Entry 7MKQ (electron microscopy, 4.80 A resolution (low resolution: residue-level contacts below are approximate; hydrogen-bond / salt-bridge calls are withheld)); this record covers chains B and D of the 6 polymer chains in the assembly.

== Chain B ==
Name: DNA-directed RNA polymerase subunit alpha
Source organism: Escherichia coli (strain K12)
Notes: EC 2.7.7.6
Reference sequence: A0A4S5AL01 (A0A4S5AL01_ECOLI); residues 1-237 here = UniProt positions 1-237
Chain sequence (237 residues; each row starts with the number of its first residue):
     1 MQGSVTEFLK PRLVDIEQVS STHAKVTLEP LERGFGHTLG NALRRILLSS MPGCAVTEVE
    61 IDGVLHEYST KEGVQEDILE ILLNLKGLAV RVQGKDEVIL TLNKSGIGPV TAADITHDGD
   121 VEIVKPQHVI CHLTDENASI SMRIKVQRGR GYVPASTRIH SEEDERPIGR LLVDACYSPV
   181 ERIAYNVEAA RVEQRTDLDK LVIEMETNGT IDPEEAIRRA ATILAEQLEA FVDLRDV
Not modelled in the structure: 1-5, 236-237

== Chain D ==
Name: DNA-directed RNA polymerase subunit beta'
Source organism: Escherichia coli (strain K12)
Notes: EC 2.7.7.6
Reference sequence: A0A6D2WUT6 (A0A6D2WUT6_ECOLI); residue numbers follow UniProt; this construct covers 14-1376
Chain sequence (1363 residues; numbered 14 to 1376; the number before each row is that of its first residue):
    14 TEEFDAIKIA LASPDMIRSW SFGEVKKPET INYRTFKPER DGLFCARIFG PVKDYECLCG
    74 KYKRLKHRGV ICEKCGVEVT QTKVRRERMG HIELASPTAH IWFLKSLPSR IGLLLDMPLR
   134 DIERVLYFES YVVIEGGMTN LERQQILTEE QYLDALEEFG DEFDAKMGAE AIQALLKSMD
   194 LEQECEQLRE ELNETNSETK RKKLTKRIKL LEAFVQSGNK PEWMILTVLP VLPPDLRPLV
   254 PLDGGRFATS DLNDLYRRVI NRNNRLKRLL DLAAPDIIVR NEKRMLQEAV DALLDNGRRG
   314 RAITGSNKRP LKSLADMIKG KQGRFRQNLL GKRVDYSGRS VITVGPYLRL HQCGLPKKMA
   374 LELFKPFIYG KLELRGLATT IKAAKKMVER EEAVVWDILD EVIREHPVLL NRAPTLHRLG
   434 IQAFEPVLIE GKAIQLHPLV CAAYNADFDG DQMAVHVPLT LEAQLEARAL MMSTNNILSP
   494 ANGEPIIVPS QDVVLGLYYM TRDCVNAKGE GMVLTGPKEA ERLYRSGLAS LHARVKVRIT
   554 EYEKDANGEL VAKTSLKDTT VGRAILWMIV PKGLPYSIVN QALGKKAISK MLNTCYRILG
   614 LKPTVIFADQ IMYTGFAYAA RSGASVGIDD MVIPEKKHEI ISEAEAEVAE IQEQFQSGLV
   674 TAGERYNKVI DIWAAANDRV SKAMMDNLQT ETVINRDGQE EKQVSFNSIY MMADSGARGS
   734 AAQIRQLAGM RGLMAKPDGS IIETPITANF REGLNVLQYF ISTHGARKGL ADTALKTANS
   794 GYLTRRLVDV AQDLVVTEDD CGTHEGIMMT PVIEGGDVKE PLRDRVLGRV TAEDVLKPGT
   854 ADILVPRNTL LHEQWCDLLE ENSVDAVKVR SVVSCDTDFG VCAHCYGRDL ARGHIINKGE
   914 AIGVIAAQSI GEPGTQLTMR TFHIGGAASR AAAESSIQVK NKGSIKLSNV KSVVNSSGKL
   974 VITSRNTELK LIDEFGRTKE SYKVPYGAVL AKGDGEQVAG GETVANWDPH TMPVITEVSG
  1034 FVRFTDMIDG QTITRQTDEL TGLSSLVVLD SAERTAGGKD LRPALKIVDA QGNDVLIPGT
  1094 DMPAQYFLPG KAIVQLEDGV QISSGDTLAR IPQESGGTKD ITGGLPRVAD LFEARRPKEP
  1154 AILAEISGIV SFGKETKGKR RLVITPVDGS DPYEEMIPKW RQLNVFEGER VERGDVISDG
  1214 PEAPHDILRL RGVHAVTRYI VNEVQDVYRL QGVKINDKHI EVIVRQMLRK ATIVNAGSSD
  1274 FLEGEQVEYS RVKIANRELE ANGKVGATYS RDLLGITKAS LATESFISAA SFQETTRVLT
  1334 EAAVAGKRDE LRGLKENVIV GRLIPAGTGY AYHQDRMRRR AAG
Not modelled in the structure: 931-945, 1126-1135
Ion coordination: Zn2+ site 1: Cys70, Cys72, Cys85, Cys88; Mg2+: Asp462, Asp464; Zn2+ site 2: Cys814, Cys888, Cys895, Cys898

== Interface between chain B and chain D ==
Pairs across the interface - 23 pairs, chain B then chain D:
  Arg44(B) with Arg538(D)
  Leu48(B) with Arg535(D); Ser539(D)
  Glu80(B) with Leu569(D)
  Leu83(B) with Leu527(D); Thr528(D)
  Tyr152(B) with Leu536(D)
  Ser178(B) with Arg535(D)
  Val180(B) with Arg535(D)
  Glu181(B) with Lys531(D); Arg535(D)
  Arg182(B) with Glu534(D); Met581(D)
  Ile183(B) with Glu534(D)
  Arg191(B) with Trp409(D); Asp410(D); Asp413(D)
  Glu193(B) with Ala406(D); Trp409(D)
  Gln194(B) with Glu404(D); Trp409(D)
  Thr196(B) with Glu443(D)
  Glu206(B) with Lys531(D)
Interface residues without a listed pair, chain B (19 interface residues in all): Leu79, Asn84, Lys86, Cys176
Interface residues without a listed pair, chain D (20 interface residues in all): Val526, Glu532, Leu541, Arg551

== In short ==
The interface between chain B and chain D involves 19 residues on one side and 20 on the other. Cys70(D),
Cys72(D), Cys85(D) and Cys88(D) coordinate Zn2+ site 1. Asp462(D) and Asp464(D) form the Mg2+ site.
Chain B is DNA-directed RNA polymerase subunit alpha and chain D is DNA-directed RNA polymerase subunit beta',
both from Escherichia coli (strain K12); the structure, Escherichia coli RNA polymerase and RapA binary
complex, was determined by electron microscopy together with 7MKP, 7MKN and 7MKO from the same study.
